PDB entry 5IZU | X-ray diffraction, 2.49 A resolution | chains A and C of the 4 polymer chains in the assembly

# Chain A (and C)
Protein: SH3 and multiple ankyrin repeat domains protein 3
From: Mus musculus
Notes: chain C of this document is another copy of the same molecule, construct and numbering; everything in this record applies to it too
Reference sequence: Q4ACU6 (SHAN3_MOUSE); residues 533-665 here = UniProt positions 533-665
Sequence (139 residues; each row starts with the number of its first residue):
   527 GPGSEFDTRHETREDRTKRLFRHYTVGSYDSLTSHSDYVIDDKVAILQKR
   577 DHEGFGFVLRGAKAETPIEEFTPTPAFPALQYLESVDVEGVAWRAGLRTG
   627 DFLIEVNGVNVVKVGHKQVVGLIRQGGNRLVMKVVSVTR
Unresolved in the structure: 527-541
Differences from the reference sequence: expression tag (527-532)
Curated features (UniProtKB/Swiss-Prot):
  - modified residue: Tyr555 (Phosphotyrosine)
Reported in the primary citation:
  - mutagenesis - T543DEL: decreased binding to SAPAP3 E-PBM

# Chain A / chain C interface
Pairs across the interface (28; chain A residue first):
  Thr543(A) with Arg586(C)
  Arg545(A) with Phe603(C); Tyr608(C), hydrogen bond
  Phe547(A) with Phe597(C), hydrophobic; Phe603(C), hydrophobic
  Ser557(A) with Glu596(C); Thr598(C)
  Leu558(A) with Glu596(C), hydrogen bond (backbone-backbone); Phe597(C); Thr598(C), hydrogen bond (backbone-backbone)
  Thr559(A) with Thr598(C); Thr600(C)
  Ser560(A) with Phe603(C)
  Arg586(A) with Thr543(C); Lys544(C)
  Ile594(A) with Leu558(C), hydrophobic
  Glu596(A) with Ser557(C); Leu558(C), hydrogen bond (backbone-backbone)
  Phe597(A) with Leu558(C)
  Thr598(A) with Ser557(C); Leu558(C), hydrogen bond (backbone-backbone); Thr559(C)
  Thr600(A) with Thr559(C)
  Phe603(A) with Arg545(C); Ser560(C)
  Tyr608(A) with Arg545(C)
  Val614(A) with Trp619(C), hydrophobic
  Trp619(A) with Val614(C), hydrophobic
Also at the interface, not in a pair above, chain A (21 interface residues in all): Lys544, Asp556, Tyr564, Leu606
Also at the interface, not in a pair above, chain C (22 interface residues in all): Phe547, Asp556, Tyr564, Ile594, Leu606, Arg665

# Summary
Chain A and chain C form an interface of 21 and 22 residues respectively; the contacts include 5 hydrogen
bonds. Polar contacts include Arg545(A)-Tyr608(C), Leu558(A)-Glu596(C) and Leu558(A)-Thr598(C). The paper
reports that T543DEL of chain A reduces binding to SAPAP3 E-PBM.
Chain A and chain C are both SH3 and multiple ankyrin repeat domains protein 3 (Mus musculus); the structure,
A new binding site outside the canonical PDZ domain determines the specific interaction between Shank and ...,
was determined by X-ray diffraction.
